PDB entry 6C3D | X-ray diffraction, 1.55 A resolution | chains A and B

Chain A (and B):
Molecule: Uncharacterized protein
Organism: Streptomyces cattleya (strain ATCC 35852 / DSM 46488 / JCM 4925 / NBRC 14057 / NRRL 8057)
Notes: chain B of this document is another copy of the same molecule, construct and numbering; everything in this record applies to it too
Amino-acid sequence (413 residues; row label = number of the first residue in the row; numbers below 1 keep their minus sign (Met-19 is residue -19)):
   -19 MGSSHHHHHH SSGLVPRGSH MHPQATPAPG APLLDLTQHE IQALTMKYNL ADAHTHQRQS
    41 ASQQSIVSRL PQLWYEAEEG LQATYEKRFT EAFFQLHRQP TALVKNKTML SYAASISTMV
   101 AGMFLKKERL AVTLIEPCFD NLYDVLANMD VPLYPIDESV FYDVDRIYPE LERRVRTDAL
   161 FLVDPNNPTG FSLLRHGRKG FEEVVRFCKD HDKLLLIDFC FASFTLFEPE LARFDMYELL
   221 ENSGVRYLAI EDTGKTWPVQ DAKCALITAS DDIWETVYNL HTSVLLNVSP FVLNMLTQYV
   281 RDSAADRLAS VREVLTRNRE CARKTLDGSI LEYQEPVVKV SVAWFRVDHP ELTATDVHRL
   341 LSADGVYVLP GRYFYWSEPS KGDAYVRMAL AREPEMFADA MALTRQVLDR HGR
Unresolved in the structure: -19 to 13, 391-393 (chain B: -19 to 13, 392-393)
Residues lining bound ligands:
  - EMS ((2E,3E)-5-carbamimidamido-2-{[(Z)-{3-hydroxy-2-methyl-5-[(phosphonooxy)methyl]pyridin-4(1H)-ylidene}methyl]imino}pent-3-enoic acid), molecule 1: Thr17, Glu20, Asp32, Ala33, His34, Ala93, Ala94, Ser95, Phe119, Asn121, Val163, Asn167, Asp198, Cys200, Phe201, Asp232, Lys235, Lys243, Arg367
  - EMS, molecule 2: Thr262, Ser263, Val264, Leu265, Leu266

Interface between chain A and chain B:
Residue-residue contacts (105; chain A residue first):
  Asp15(A) - Thr262(B)  hydrogen bond
  Thr17(A) - Thr262(B)  hydrogen bond (side chain-backbone)
  Thr17(A) - Leu265(B)
  Thr17(A) - Leu266(B)
  Gln18(A) - Tyr258(B)
  Gln18(A) - Asn259(B)  hydrogen bond
  Gln18(A) - Thr262(B)  hydrogen bond
  Glu20(A) - Leu266(B)
  Ile21(A) - Tyr258(B)
  Ile21(A) - Leu266(B)  hydrophobic
  Leu24(A) - Leu61(B)
  Asp32(A) - Leu266(B)
  His34(A) - Leu266(B)
  His34(A) - Asn267(B)  hydrogen bond
  Arg38(A) - Glu59(B)  salt bridge
  Gln39(A) - Trp54(B)
  Gln39(A) - Glu58(B)  hydrogen bond
  Gln44(A) - Tyr55(B)
  Val47(A) - Pro51(B)
  Val47(A) - Trp54(B)
  Val47(A) - Tyr55(B)
  Leu50(A) - Leu50(B)  hydrophobic
  Leu50(A) - Trp54(B)  hydrophobic
  Pro51(A) - Val47(B)
  Pro51(A) - Ser48(B)
  Pro51(A) - Pro51(B)
  Trp54(A) - Gln39(B)  hydrogen bond
  Trp54(A) - Val47(B)
  Trp54(A) - Leu50(B)  hydrophobic
  Trp54(A) - Pro238(B)
  Trp54(A) - Val239(B)  hydrophobic
  Trp54(A) - Gln240(B)  hydrogen bond (backbone-side chain)
  Trp54(A) - Met275(B)  hydrophobic
  Trp54(A) - Tyr279(B)
  Tyr55(A) - Gln44(B)
  Tyr55(A) - Val47(B)
  Ala57(A) - Gln240(B)
  Glu58(A) - Arg38(B)  hydrogen bond (backbone-side chain)
  Glu58(A) - Gln39(B)
  Glu58(A) - Gln240(B)  hydrogen bond (backbone-side chain)
  Glu59(A) - Arg38(B)  salt bridge
  Leu61(A) - Leu24(B)
  Gln62(A) - Leu24(B)
  Tyr92(A) - Tyr92(B)  hydrophobic
  Tyr92(A) - Ala93(B)
  Tyr92(A) - Lys243(B)
  Ala93(A) - Tyr92(B)
  Ser95(A) - Val264(B)  hydrogen bond (side chain-backbone)
  Ile96(A) - Ile96(B)  hydrophobic
  Ile96(A) - Val264(B)  hydrophobic
  Met99(A) - Met99(B)  hydrophobic
  Met99(A) - Val264(B)  hydrophobic
  Met103(A) - Asn128(B)
  Met103(A) - Met129(B)  hydrophobic
  Asn121(A) - Ser263(B)  hydrogen bond (side chain-backbone)
  Asp124(A) - Ser263(B)
  Val125(A) - Ser263(B)
  Ala127(A) - Lys107(B)  hydrogen bond (backbone-side chain)
  Asn128(A) - Met103(B)
  Asn128(A) - Lys107(B)
  Asn128(A) - Leu260(B)
  Asn128(A) - Ser263(B)  hydrogen bond
  Met129(A) - Met103(B)  hydrophobic
  Met129(A) - Met129(B)  hydrophobic
  Asp130(A) - Lys107(B)  salt bridge
  Pro238(A) - Trp54(B)
  Val239(A) - Trp54(B)  hydrophobic
  Gln240(A) - Trp54(B)  hydrogen bond (side chain-backbone)
  Gln240(A) - Ala57(B)
  Gln240(A) - Glu58(B)  hydrogen bond (side chain-backbone)
  Gln240(A) - Ser269(B)  hydrogen bond (backbone-side chain)
  Gln240(A) - Pro270(B)
  Gln240(A) - Phe271(B)
  Asp241(A) - Asn267(B)  hydrogen bond
  Asp241(A) - Ser269(B)
  Ala242(A) - Ser269(B)
  Lys243(A) - Tyr92(B)
  Tyr258(A) - Gln18(B)
  Tyr258(A) - Ile21(B)
  Asn259(A) - Gln18(B)  hydrogen bond
  Leu260(A) - Asn128(B)
  Thr262(A) - Thr17(B)  hydrogen bond (backbone-side chain)
  Thr262(A) - Gln18(B)  hydrogen bond
  Ser263(A) - Asn121(B)  hydrogen bond (backbone-side chain)
  Ser263(A) - Asp124(B)
  Ser263(A) - Val125(B)
  Ser263(A) - Asn128(B)  hydrogen bond
  Val264(A) - Ser95(B)  hydrogen bond (backbone-side chain)
  Val264(A) - Ile96(B)  hydrophobic
  Val264(A) - Met99(B)  hydrophobic
  Leu265(A) - Thr17(B)
  Leu266(A) - Thr17(B)
  Leu266(A) - Glu20(B)
  Leu266(A) - Ile21(B)  hydrophobic
  Leu266(A) - Asp32(B)
  Leu266(A) - His34(B)
  Asn267(A) - His34(B)  hydrogen bond
  Asn267(A) - Asp241(B)  hydrogen bond
  Ser269(A) - Gln240(B)  hydrogen bond (side chain-backbone)
  Ser269(A) - Asp241(B)
  Ser269(A) - Ala242(B)
  Pro270(A) - Gln240(B)
  Phe271(A) - Gln240(B)
  Met275(A) - Trp54(B)  hydrophobic
  Tyr279(A) - Trp54(B)
Other interface residues (no listed pair), chain A (59 interface residues in all): Thr25, Gln37, Ser48, Lys106, Val272
Other interface residues (no listed pair), chain B (59 interface residues in all): Leu14, Thr25, Gln37, Gln62, Arg109, Asp130, Val272

Summary:
The chain A/chain B interface involves 59 residues from each chain, with 27 hydrogen bonds and 3 salt bridges.
Polar contacts include Arg38(A)-Glu59(B), Asp130(A)-Lys107(B) and Asp15(A)-Thr262(B). Chain A binds compound
EMS.
Chain A and chain B are both Uncharacterized protein (Streptomyces cattleya (strain ATCC 35852 / DSM 46488 /
JCM 4925 / NBRC 14057 / NRRL 8057)); the structure, O2-, PLP-dependent L-arginine hydroxylase RohP quinonoid
II complex, was determined by X-ray diffraction (same publication as 6C3B and 6C3C).
